6B45 - chains F and M of the 10 polymer chains in the assembly; structure by electron microscopy, 3.50 A resolution.

[Chain F]
Molecule: CRISPR-associated protein Csy3
From: Pseudomonas aeruginosa (strain UCBPP-PA14)
Reference sequence: Q02MM1 (CSY3_PSEAB); numbering as in UniProt (aligned over 1-342)
Amino-acid sequence (344 residues; each row starts with the number of its first residue; numbers below 1 keep their minus sign (Met-1 is residue -1)):
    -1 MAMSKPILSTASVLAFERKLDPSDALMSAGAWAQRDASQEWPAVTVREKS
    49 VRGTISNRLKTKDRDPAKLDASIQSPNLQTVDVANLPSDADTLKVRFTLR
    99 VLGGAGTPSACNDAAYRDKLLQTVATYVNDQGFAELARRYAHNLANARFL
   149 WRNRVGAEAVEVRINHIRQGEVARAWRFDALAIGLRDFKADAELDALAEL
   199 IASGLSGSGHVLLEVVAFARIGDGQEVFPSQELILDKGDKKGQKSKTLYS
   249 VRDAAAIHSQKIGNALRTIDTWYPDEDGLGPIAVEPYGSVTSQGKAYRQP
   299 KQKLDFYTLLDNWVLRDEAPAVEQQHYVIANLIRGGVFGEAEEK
Disordered / not traced: -1 to 4, 340-342
Sequence notes: initiating methionine (-1); expression tag (0)

[Chain M]
Molecule: Pseudomonas aeruginosa strain SMC4485 CRISPR repeat sequence
From: Pseudomonas aeruginosa
Sequence (60 nucleotides; row label = number of the first residue in the row):
     1 CUAAGAAAUUCACGGCGGGCUUGAUGUCCGCGUCUACCUGGUUCACUGCC
    51 GUGUAGGCAG

[Interface between chain F and chain M]
Contacting residue pairs - 42 pairs, chain F then chain M:
  Ala13(F) - G17(M)  sugar contact
  Phe14(F) - G17(M)  hydrogen bond to the sugar
  Glu15(F) - G17(M)  phosphate contact
  Arg16(F) - G18(M)  salt bridge to the phosphate
  Arg16(F) - G19(M)  salt bridge to the phosphate
  Ser48(F) - U27(M)  phosphate contact
  Val49(F) - U25(M)  sugar contact
  Val49(F) - U27(M)  phosphate contact
  Arg50(F) - U25(M)  sugar contact
  Arg50(F) - G26(M)  hydrogen bond to the sugar
  Arg50(F) - U27(M)  hydrogen bond to the phosphate
  Gly51(F) - U25(M)  base contact
  Leu76(F) - U27(M)  base contact
  Gln77(F) - U25(M)  base contact
  Val79(F) - U25(M)  base contact
  Trp149(F) - C20(M)  base contact
  Arg150(F) - G23(M)  salt bridge to the phosphate
  Arg150(F) - A24(M)  salt bridge to the phosphate
  Phe226(F) - G23(M)  phosphate contact
  Ser228(F) - U22(M)  phosphate contact
  Gln229(F) - U21(M)  base contact
  Gln229(F) - U22(M)  hydrogen bond to the phosphate
  Glu230(F) - U21(M)  hydrogen bond to the base
  Leu231(F) - U21(M)  base contact
  Gln258(F) - G19(M)  phosphate contact
  Gln258(F) - C20(M)  sugar contact
  Gln258(F) - U21(M)  hydrogen bond to the phosphate
  Lys259(F) - C20(M)  sugar contact
  Lys259(F) - U21(M)  phosphate contact
  Lys259(F) - U22(M)  salt bridge to the phosphate
  Asn262(F) - C20(M)  hydrogen bond to the sugar
  Arg265(F) - G19(M)  sugar contact
  Arg265(F) - C20(M)  salt bridge to the phosphate
  Glu283(F) - C20(M)  phosphate contact
  Ser290(F) - C20(M)  base contact
  Arg332(F) - G18(M)  hydrogen bond to the sugar
  Arg332(F) - G19(M)  sugar contact
  Gly333(F) - G18(M)  hydrogen bond to the sugar
  Gly334(F) - G17(M)  sugar contact
  Gly334(F) - G18(M)  sugar contact
  Val335(F) - G17(M)  base contact
  Val335(F) - G18(M)  base contact
Also at the interface, not in a pair above, chain F (35 interface residues in all): Thr52, Ser54, Ser107, Ile232, His256, Val288, Thr289
Also at the interface, not in a pair above, chain M (12 interface residues in all): C28

[Summary]
The interface between chain F and chain M involves 35 residues on one side and 12 on the other; the contacts
include 9 hydrogen bonds and 6 salt bridges. Among the polar pairs are Glu230(F)-U21(M), Phe14(F)-G17(M) and
Arg50(F)-G26(M).
Here chain F is CRISPR-associated protein Csy3 (Pseudomonas aeruginosa (strain UCBPP-PA14)) and chain M is
Pseudomonas aeruginosa strain SMC4485 CRISPR repeat sequence (Pseudomonas aeruginosa). Entry 6B45 (Cryo-EM
structure of Type I-F CRISPR crRNA-guided Csy surveillance complex) was determined by electron microscopy
together with 6B44, 6B46, 6B47 and 6B48 from the same study.
